Entry 8P5E (electron microscopy, 3.90 A resolution); this record covers chains 2 and 6 of the 15 polymer chains in the assembly.

== Chain 2 ==
Name: DNA replication licensing factor MCM2
Organism: Saccharomyces cerevisiae
Notes: EC 3.6.4.12
Reference sequence: P29469 (MCM2_YEAST); numbering as in UniProt (aligned over 1-868)
Sequence (868 residues; numbered 1 to 868; the number before each row is that of its first residue):
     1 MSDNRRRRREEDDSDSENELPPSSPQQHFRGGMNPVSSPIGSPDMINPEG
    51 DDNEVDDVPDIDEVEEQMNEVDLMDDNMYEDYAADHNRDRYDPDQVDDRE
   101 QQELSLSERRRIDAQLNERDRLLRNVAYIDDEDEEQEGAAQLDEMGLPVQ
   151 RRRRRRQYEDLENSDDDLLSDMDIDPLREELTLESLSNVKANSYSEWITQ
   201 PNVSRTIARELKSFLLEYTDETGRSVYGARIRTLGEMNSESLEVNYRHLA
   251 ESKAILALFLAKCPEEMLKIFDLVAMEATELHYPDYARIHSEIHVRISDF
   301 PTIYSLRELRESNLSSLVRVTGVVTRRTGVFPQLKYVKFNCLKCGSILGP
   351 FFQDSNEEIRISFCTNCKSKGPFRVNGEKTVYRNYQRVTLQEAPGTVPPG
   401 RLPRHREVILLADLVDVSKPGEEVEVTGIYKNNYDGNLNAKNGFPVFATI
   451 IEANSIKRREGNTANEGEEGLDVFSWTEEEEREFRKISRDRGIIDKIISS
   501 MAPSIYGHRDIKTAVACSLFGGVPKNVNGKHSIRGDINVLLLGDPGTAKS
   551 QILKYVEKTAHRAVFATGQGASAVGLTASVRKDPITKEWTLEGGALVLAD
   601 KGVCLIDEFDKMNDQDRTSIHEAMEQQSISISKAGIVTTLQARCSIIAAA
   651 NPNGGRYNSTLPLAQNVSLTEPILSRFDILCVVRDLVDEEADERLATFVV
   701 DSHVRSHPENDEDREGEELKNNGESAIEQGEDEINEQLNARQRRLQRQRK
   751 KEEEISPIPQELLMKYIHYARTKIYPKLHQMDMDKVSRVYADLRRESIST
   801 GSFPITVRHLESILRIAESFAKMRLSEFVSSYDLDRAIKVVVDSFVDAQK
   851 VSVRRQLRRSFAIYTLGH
Disordered / not traced: 1-178, 711-737, 868
Bound ions: Zn2+: C344, C367
Small-molecule neighbours:
  - ATP (adenosine-5'-triphosphate), molecule 1: S504, I505, Y506, H508, P545, G546, T547, A548, K549, S550, Q551, N651, L695, V699
  - ATP, molecule 2: H531, I533, E625, Q626, R676, V807, R808, E811
UniProt features mapped onto this chain:
  - zinc finger: C341 to C367 (C4-type)
  - motif: S675 to D678 (Arginine finger)
  - binding site (ATP): G543 to S550
  - modified residue (Phosphoserine): S14, S16, S23, S164, S170
  - natural variant: E392 (E392K: In allele MCM2-1)
  - mutagenesis: C364 (C364Y/F/S/H: Loss of activity), C367 (C367Y/F/S/H: Loss of activity), K549 (K549A: Reduces MCM2-7 complex helicase activity. Abolishes MCM2-7 complex helicase activity; when associated with MCM5 A-422. Reduces MCM2-7 complex helicase activity; when associated with MCM3 A-415), R676 (R676A: Loss of MCM2-7 complex helicase activity)

== Chain 6 ==
Name: DNA replication licensing factor MCM6
Organism: Saccharomyces cerevisiae
Notes: EC 3.6.4.12
Reference sequence: P53091 (MCM6_YEAST); residues 1-1017 here = UniProt positions 1-1017
Sequence (1017 residues; row label = number of the first residue in the row):
     1 MSSPFPADTPSSNRPSNSSPPPSSIGAGFGSSSGLDSQIGSRLHFPSSSQ
    51 PHVSNSQTGPFVNDSTQFSSQRLQTDGSATNDMEGNEPARSFKSRALNHV
   101 KKVDDVTGEKVREAFEQFLEDFSVQSTDTGEVEKVYRAQIEFMKIYDLNT
   151 IYIDYQHLSMRENGALAMAISEQYYRFLPFLQKGLRRVVRKYAPELLNTS
   201 DSLKRSEGDEGQADEDEQQDDDMNGSSLPRDSGSSAAPGNGTSAMATRSI
   251 TTSTSPEQTERVFQISFFNLPTVHRIRDIRSEKIGSLLSISGTVTRTSEV
   301 RPELYKASFTCDMCRAIVDNVEQSFKYTEPTFCPNPSCENRAFWTLNVTR
   351 SRFLDWQKVRIQENANEIPTGSMPRTLDVILRGDSVERAKPGDRCKFTGV
   401 EIVVPDVTQLGLPGVKPSSTLDTRGISKTTEGLNSGVTGLRSLGVRDLTY
   451 KISFLACHVISIGSNIGASSPDANSNNRETELQMAANLQANNVYQDNERD
   501 QEVFLNSLSSDEINELKEMVKDEHIYDKLVRSIAPAVFGHEAVKKGILLQ
   551 MLGGVHKSTVEGIKLRGDINICVVGDPSTSKSQFLKYVVGFAPRSVYTSG
   601 KASSAAGLTAAVVRDEEGGDYTIEAGALMLADNGICCIDEFDKMDISDQV
   651 AIHEAMEQQTISIAKAGIHATLNARTSILAAANPVGGRYNRKLSLRGNLN
   701 MTAPIMSRFDLFFVILDDCNEKIDTELASHIVDLHMKRDEAIEPPFSAEQ
   751 LRRYIKYARTFKPILTKEARSYLVEKYKELRKDDAQGFSRSSYRITVRQL
   801 ESMIRLSEAIARANCVDEITPSFIAEAYDLLRQSIIRVDVDDVEMDEEFD
   851 NIESQSHAASGNNDDNDDGTGSGVITSEPPADIEEGQSEATARPGTSEKK
   901 KTTVTYDKYVSMMNMIVRKIAEVDREGAEELTAVDIVDWYLLQKENDLGS
   951 LAEYWEERRLAFKVIKRLVKDRILMEIHGTRHNLRDLENEENENNKTVYV
  1001 IHPNCEVLDQLEPQDSS
Disordered / not traced: 1-96, 199-259, 417-427, 464-499, 841-1017
Bound ions: Zn2+: C311, C338
Small-molecule neighbours:
  - ADP (adenosine-5'-diphosphate): A536, V537, F538, P577, S578, T579, S580, K581, S582, Q583, N683, L727, H730
  - ATP (adenosine-5'-triphosphate): L565, E654, E657, R708, V797, R798, E801
UniProt features mapped onto this chain:
  - motif: S707 to D710 (Arginine finger)
  - binding site (ATP): G575 to S582
  - modified residue: S78 (Phosphoserine), S249 (Phosphoserine), S372 (Phosphoserine), T766 (Phosphothreonine)
  - mutagenesis: K581 (K581A: Loss of MCM2-7 complex helicase activity)
Reported in the primary citation:
  - binding site for the 19-nt DNA strand: R614, E616, E617
  - conformationally variable residues (loop rearrangement): E616 to E617

== How chain 2 and chain 6 interact ==
Pairs across the interface (91; chain 2 residue first):
  R310(2) - V300(6)
  E311(2) - F353(6)  hydrogen bond (side chain-backbone)
  E311(2) - D355(6)
  T325(2) - D620(6)
  S362(2) - D312(6)  hydrogen bond
  P394(2) - I623(6)  hydrophobic
  P394(2) - A670(6)  hydrophobic
  G395(2) - T671(6)
  G395(2) - N673(6)
  P399(2) - M629(6)
  P399(2) - L630(6)  hydrophobic
  G400(2) - A625(6)
  G400(2) - L630(6)
  R401(2) - K390(6)
  R401(2) - P391(6)
  R404(2) - T297(6)
  R404(2) - E299(6)
  R404(2) - E387(6)  salt bridge
  H405(2) - E299(6)
  R406(2) - E299(6)  salt bridge
  G421(2) - H669(6)
  N432(2) - V348(6)
  N432(2) - F353(6)
  N439(2) - F325(6)
  N439(2) - Y327(6)
  G443(2) - F325(6)
  G443(2) - V407(6)
  F444(2) - E303(6)
  F444(2) - F325(6)  hydrophobic
  F444(2) - W356(6)
  F444(2) - R382(6)
  P445(2) - E303(6)
  P445(2) - L304(6)  hydrogen bond (backbone-backbone)
  P445(2) - S324(6)
  V446(2) - P302(6)
  F447(2) - P302(6)  hydrogen bond (backbone-backbone)
  F447(2) - F353(6)  hydrophobic
  E460(2) - H669(6)  salt bridge
  P503(2) - E561(6)
  S504(2) - E561(6)  hydrogen bond
  S550(2) - E654(6)
  Q551(2) - I563(6)
  F565(2) - Q658(6)
  T567(2) - S662(6)
  Q569(2) - V650(6)
  Q569(2) - K665(6)  hydrogen bond (backbone-side chain)
  G570(2) - I663(6)
  G570(2) - A664(6)  hydrogen bond (backbone-backbone)
  G570(2) - K665(6)  hydrogen bond (backbone-side chain)
  A571(2) - A664(6)
  A571(2) - K665(6)
  S572(2) - A664(6)
  K582(2) - E617(6)  salt bridge
  E592(2) - G667(6)
  L598(2) - H669(6)
  D607(2) - E654(6)
  D607(2) - Q658(6)  hydrogen bond
  E608(2) - H653(6)
  E608(2) - E654(6)
  K611(2) - V650(6)
  R656(2) - Y793(6)
  N658(2) - R790(6)
  T660(2) - R790(6)
  D685(2) - R781(6)  salt bridge
  V687(2) - A785(6)  hydrophobic
  E689(2) - K778(6)  hydrogen bond (backbone-side chain)
  D692(2) - R781(6)
  E693(2) - K778(6)
  L695(2) - V797(6)  hydrophobic
  A696(2) - V774(6)  hydrophobic
  A696(2) - Y777(6)  hydrophobic
  V700(2) - R770(6)
  V700(2) - L773(6)  hydrophobic
  H703(2) - K557(6)
  H703(2) - L565(6)
  H703(2) - E801(6)  salt bridge
  H703(2) - I804(6)
  V704(2) - R770(6)
  S706(2) - K557(6)
  S706(2) - S558(6)
  S706(2) - T559(6)
  H707(2) - K557(6)
  H707(2) - K762(6)
  H707(2) - P763(6)  hydrogen bond (side chain-backbone)
  H707(2) - I764(6)
  P708(2) - K557(6)
  E709(2) - K762(6)
  E752(2) - V560(6)
  I755(2) - E561(6)
  Q760(2) - V560(6)
  Q760(2) - E561(6)
Interface residues without a listed pair, chain 2 (77 interface residues in all): S195, R307, L309, Y434, L438, N442, T449, P545, K554, Y555, K558, G575, R581, P584, G593, G654, E690, T697, V699, Q748
Interface residues without a listed pair, chain 6 (76 interface residues in all): S298, R301, Q323, L346, T349, L354, K358, L412, P413, K564, S647, T660, A666, L672, R798, L800

== Overview ==
77 residues of chain 2 face 76 of chain 6 across their interface; the contacts include 11 hydrogen bonds and 6
salt bridges. Among the polar pairs are R404(2)-E387(6), R406(2)-E299(6) and E460(2)-H669(6). From the paper:
a binding site for the 19-nt DNA strand at R614(6), E616(6) and E617(6); conformational variability at
E616(6).
Chain 2 is DNA replication licensing factor MCM2 and chain 6 is DNA replication licensing factor MCM6, both
from Saccharomyces cerevisiae; the structure, S. cerevisiae nexus-sCMGE after DNA replication initiation, was
determined by electron microscopy (same publication as 8P62 and 8P63).
